Entry 7JGS (electron microscopy, 3.20 A resolution); this record covers chains B and G of the 9 polymer chains in the assembly.

[Chain B]
Molecule: Origin recognition complex subunit 2
From: Drosophila melanogaster
Reference sequence: Q24168 (ORC2_DROME); numbering as in UniProt (aligned over 1-618)
Sequence (618 residues; each row starts with the number of its first residue):
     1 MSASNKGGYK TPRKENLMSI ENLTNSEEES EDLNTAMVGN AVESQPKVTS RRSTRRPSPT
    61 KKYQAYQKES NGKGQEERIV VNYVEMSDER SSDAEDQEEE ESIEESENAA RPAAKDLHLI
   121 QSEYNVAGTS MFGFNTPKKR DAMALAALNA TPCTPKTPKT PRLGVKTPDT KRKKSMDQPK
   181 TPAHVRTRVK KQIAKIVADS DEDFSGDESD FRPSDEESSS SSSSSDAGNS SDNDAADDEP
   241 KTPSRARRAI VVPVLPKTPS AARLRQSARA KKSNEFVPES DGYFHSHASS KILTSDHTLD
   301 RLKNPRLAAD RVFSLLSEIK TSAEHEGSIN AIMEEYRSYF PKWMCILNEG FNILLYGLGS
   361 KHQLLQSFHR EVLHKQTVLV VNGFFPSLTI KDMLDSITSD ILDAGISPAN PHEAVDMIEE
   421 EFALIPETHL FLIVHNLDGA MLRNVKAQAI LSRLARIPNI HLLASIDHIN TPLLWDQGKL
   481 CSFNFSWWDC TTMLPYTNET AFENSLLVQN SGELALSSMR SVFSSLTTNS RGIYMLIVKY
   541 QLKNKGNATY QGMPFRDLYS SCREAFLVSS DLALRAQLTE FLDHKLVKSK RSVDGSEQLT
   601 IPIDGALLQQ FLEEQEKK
Disordered / not traced: 1-275, 287-322, 506-514, 546-551, 592-596, 617-618
Swiss-Prot annotation at these positions:
  - modified residue: Thr-24 (Phosphothreonine), Ser-26 (Phosphoserine), Ser-30 (Phosphoserine), Ser-87 (Phosphoserine), Ser-91 (Phosphoserine), Ser-92 (Phosphoserine), Thr-151 (Phosphothreonine), Thr-154 (Phosphothreonine), Thr-157 (Phosphothreonine), Thr-160 (Phosphothreonine), Thr-167 (Phosphothreonine), Thr-170 (Phosphothreonine), Thr-181 (Phosphothreonine), Thr-258 (Phosphothreonine), Ser-260 (Phosphoserine)

[Chain G]
Molecule: Cell division control protein
From: Drosophila melanogaster
Reference sequence: Q9VSM9 (Q9VSM9_DROME); residues 242-662 here = UniProt positions 242-662
Sequence (424 residues; numbered 239 to 662; the number before each row is that of its first residue):
   239 SNANNLPSPS RNKYQNARRV LNSAETQNLP GRESQLQELR EFFSNHLESQ TSGSLYVSGQ
   299 PGTGKTACLS LLLRDPDFSK RLQRVYINCT SIASVGAVYK KLCTELQLKV SGRTERDHLE
   359 AIQRHLKTAK RMLLLVLDEI DQLCTSRQEV LYTIFEWPAL PGSRILLVGI ANSLDLTDRA
   419 LMRLNARCEL KPRLMHFPPY SKQQIVEIFK SRLAEAEVLD VFPPVTLQLL AAKVSAISGD
   479 VRRALDIGRR VVEIAEQQKR DGEKEFNMKA LQLEGKDAVE AKEKQDTLKP VQVTQVAAVL
   539 NKVYGASQNL EEDIEASFPL QQKLMLCTLV LMLRNERNKD ISMGRLHEVY RRVCAKRNIL
   599 ALDQAEFTGT VDLVETRGIL RIMRKKEPRL HKVLLQWDEE EVHAALSDKQ LIASILSDTA
   659 CLSK
Disordered / not traced: 239-248, 499-525, 543-555, 661-662
Construct notes: expression tag (239-241)
Metal / ion sites: Mg2+: Thr-304 (together with ATP)
Ligand contacts: ATP (adenosine-5'-triphosphate): Ser-261, Ala-262, Glu-263, Thr-264, Asn-266, Leu-267, Pro-268, Gly-269, Arg-270, Gln-298, Pro-299, Gly-300, Thr-301, Gly-302, Lys-303, Thr-304, Ala-305, Glu-377, Asn-410, Tyr-438, Ile-446, Arg-450, Val-479, Arg-480, Leu-483

[How chain B and chain G interact]
Residue-residue contacts - 26 pairs, chain B then chain G:
  Phe-385(B) with Arg-421(G)
  Pro-386(B) with Arg-421(G)
  Ser-387(B) with Arg-385(G); Arg-421(G)
  Thr-389(B) with Arg-385(G)
  Asp-400(B) with Arg-354(G), salt bridge
  Ala-501(B) with Ala-424(G)
  Phe-502(B) with Arg-421(G)
  Glu-503(B) with Arg-421(G), salt bridge
  Val-522(B) with Leu-412(G), hydrophobic
  Ser-525(B) with Leu-412(G); His-434(G); Pro-437(G)
  Thr-527(B) with Ala-474(G); Ile-475(G); Ser-476(G)
  Asn-529(B) with Ala-474(G); Ile-475(G)
  Arg-556(B) with Glu-637(G), salt bridge
  Tyr-559(B) with Asp-636(G); Glu-639(G), hydrogen bond
  Arg-563(B) with Glu-639(G), salt bridge
  Ser-569(B) with Tyr-542(G)
  Asp-571(B) with Gln-634(G)
  Arg-575(B) with Gln-634(G)
  Asp-583(B) with Arg-417(G)
Other interface residues (no listed pair), chain B (23 interface residues in all): Ser-521, Thr-528, Ser-570, His-584
Other interface residues (no listed pair), chain G (19 interface residues in all): Tyr-390, Met-420, Trp-635

[Summary]
The interface between chain B and chain G involves 23 residues on one side and 19 on the other; the contacts
include 1 hydrogen bond and 4 salt bridges. Polar pairs include Asp-400(B)/Arg-354(G), Glu-503(B)/Arg-421(G)
and Arg-556(B)/Glu-637(G). Chain G binds ATP.
Chain B is Origin recognition complex subunit 2 and chain G is Cell division control protein, both from
Drosophila melanogaster; the structure, Structure of Drosophila ORC bound to poly(dA/dT) DNA and Cdc6
(conformation 2), was determined by electron microscopy, deposited together with 7JGR, 7JK2, 7JK3, 7JK4, 7JK5
and 7JK6.
